6AKS - chains B and D of the 4 polymer chains in the assembly; structure by electron microscopy, 3.00 A resolution.

[Chain B]
Protein: VP2
From: Coxsackievirus A10
UniProtKB: A0A0C5AZ80 (A0A0C5AZ80_9ENTO); residues 1-255 here correspond to UniProt positions 70-324 (UniProt number = residue number + 69)
Amino-acid sequence (255 residues; row label = number of the first residue in the row):
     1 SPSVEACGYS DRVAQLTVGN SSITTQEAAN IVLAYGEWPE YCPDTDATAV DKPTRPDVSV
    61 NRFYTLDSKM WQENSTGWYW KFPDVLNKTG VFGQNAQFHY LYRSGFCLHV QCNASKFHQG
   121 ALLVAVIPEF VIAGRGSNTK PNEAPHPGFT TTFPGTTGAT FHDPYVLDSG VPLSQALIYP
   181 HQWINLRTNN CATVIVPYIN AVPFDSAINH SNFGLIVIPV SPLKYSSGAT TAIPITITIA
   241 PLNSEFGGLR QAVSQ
Unresolved in the structure: 1-9
What the authors report for this chain:
  - conformationally variable residues (order/disorder transition): Trp38 to Val50, Ser137 to Pro147

[Chain D]
Protein: VP4
From: Coxsackievirus A10
UniProtKB: Q75Q92 (Q75Q92_9ENTO); residues 1-69 here = UniProt positions 1-69
Amino-acid sequence (69 residues; numbered 1 to 69; the number before each row is that of its first residue):
     1 MGAQVSTQKS GSHETGNVAT GGSTINFTNI NYYKDSYAAS ATRQDFTQDP KKFTQPVLDS
    61 IRELSAPLN
Unresolved in the structure: 1-18

[Chain B / chain D interface]
Residue-residue contacts (16; chain B residue first):
  Asp11(B) - Pro67(D)
  Asp11(B) - Leu68(D)
  Asp11(B) - Asn69(D)
  Arg12(B) - Leu68(D)
  Arg12(B) - Asn69(D)
  Asn30(B) - Val57(D)
  Asn30(B) - Leu58(D)
  Asn30(B) - Asp59(D)  hydrogen bond (side chain-backbone)
  Ile31(B) - Val57(D)
  Ile31(B) - Leu58(D)  hydrogen bond (backbone-backbone)
  Val32(B) - Pro56(D)
  Leu33(B) - Pro56(D)  hydrogen bond (backbone-backbone)
  Leu33(B) - Leu58(D)  hydrophobic
  Tyr35(B) - Phe53(D)  hydrophobic
  Trp38(B) - Leu58(D)  hydrophobic
  Thr188(B) - Leu68(D)
Interface residues without a listed pair, chain B (12 interface residues in all): Ala28, Ala29, Gly36
Interface residues without a listed pair, chain D (10 interface residues in all): Lys52, Ile61

[In short]
The interface between chain B and chain D involves 12 residues on one side and 10 on the other, with 3
hydrogen bonds. Among the polar pairs are Asn30(B)-Asp59(D), Ile31(B)-Leu58(D) and Leu33(B)-Pro56(D). The
paper reports conformational variability at Trp38(B) and Ser137(B).
Here chain B is VP2 and chain D is VP4, both from Coxsackievirus A10. Entry 6AKS (Cryo-EM structure of CVA10
mature virus) was determined by electron microscopy (same publication as 6AKT and 6AKU).
